Entry 4AG4 (X-ray diffraction, 2.80 A resolution); this record covers chains A and H of the 3 polymer chains in the assembly.

# Chain A
Molecule: Epithelial discoidin domain-containing receptor 1
Organism: Homo sapiens
Notes: EC 2.7.10.1
Reference sequence: Q08345 (DDR1_HUMAN); numbering as in UniProt (aligned over 29-367)
Amino-acid sequence (351 residues; each row starts with the number of its first residue):
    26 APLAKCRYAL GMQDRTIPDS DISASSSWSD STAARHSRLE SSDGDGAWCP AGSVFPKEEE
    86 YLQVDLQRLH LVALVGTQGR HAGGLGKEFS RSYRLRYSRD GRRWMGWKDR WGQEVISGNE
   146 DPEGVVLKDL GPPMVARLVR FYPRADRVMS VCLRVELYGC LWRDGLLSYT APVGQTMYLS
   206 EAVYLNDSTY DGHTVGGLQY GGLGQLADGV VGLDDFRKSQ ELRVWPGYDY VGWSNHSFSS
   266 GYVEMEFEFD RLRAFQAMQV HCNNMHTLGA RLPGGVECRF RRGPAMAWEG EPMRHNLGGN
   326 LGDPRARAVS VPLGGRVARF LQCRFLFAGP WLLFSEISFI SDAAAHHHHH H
Disordered / not traced: 26-29, 371-376
Differences from the reference sequence: expression tag (26-28, 368-376)
Disulfides: Cys-31/Cys-185, Cys-74/Cys-177, Cys-303/Cys-348
Covalent attachments: N-acetylglucosamine (NAG) linked to Asn-211, Asn-260
Metal / ion sites: Ca2+ site 1: Asn-211, Gln-230, Tyr-253, Tyr-255; Ca2+ site 2: Gln-230, Asp-233, Val-235, Ser-360, Glu-361
Curated features (UniProtKB/Swiss-Prot):
  - binding site (Ca(2+)): Asn-211, Gln-230, Asp-233, Val-235, Tyr-253, Tyr-255, Ser-360, Glu-361
  - glycosylation (N-linked (GlcNAc...) asparagine): Asn-211, Asn-260
  - mutagenesis: Arg-105 (R105A: Inhibits collagen-induced phosphorylation), Asn-211 (N211A: Phosphorylates regardless of collagen presence, collagen addition does not alter significantly the levels of constitutive phosphorylation ...), Ser-213 (S213A: Phosphorylates regardless of collagen presence, collagen addition does not alter significantly the levels of constitutive phosphorylation), Asn-260 (N260Q: Phosphorylates in response to collagen, but at lower levels compared to wild-type. No activation in the absence of collagen)
Reported in the primary citation:
  - post-translational modification sites: Asn-211, Asn-260
  - Ca2+ coordination: Asp-233, Glu-361
  - contacts within the chain: Leu-94/Trp-187, Arg-124/Asp-216 (salt bridge), Val-160/Trp-187, Trp-187/Leu-191, Trp-187/Leu-228, Trp-187/Ala-232, Met-318/Arg-341
  - self-association interface (contacts with another copy of this molecule); pairs are residue here / residue on that copy: Leu-99/Leu-247, Leu-152/Leu-247, Tyr-183, Leu-247, Arg-248
  - mutagenesis - R32E, L152E: abolished signaling
  - mutagenesis - L247E/R248E: unchanged signaling
  - mutagenesis - R32E, L152E, L247E/R248E: unchanged expression
  - mutagenesis - R32E: unchanged binding to collagen
  - mutagenesis - M318V/N321A/N325S: abolished binding to mAbs 1F7 and 1F10
  - mutagenesis - R341H/A343G: decreased expression

# Chain H
Molecule: Monoclonal antibody 3E3 heavy chain
Organism: Mus musculus
Notes: antibody fragment or engineered binder
Amino-acid sequence (215 residues; numbered 1 to 212 plus 4 insertion-coded residues; 1 number in that range is skipped by the numbering (no residue carries it; nothing is unmodelled there); the number before each row is that of its first residue; a row labelled like 82A-82C holds insertion residues (82A, then the next letters in order)):
     1 QVQLQESGAE LVRPGASVKL SCKASGYTFS ISWINWVKQR PGQGLEWIGN IY
   52A P
    53 SGGYTNYNQK FKDKATLTVD KSSNTAYIQL
82A-82C SSP
    83 TSEDSAVYYC TRGYGHL
   101 DYWGQGTTLT VSAAKTTPPS VYPLAPGSAA QTNSMVTLGC LVKGYFPEPV TVTWNSGSLS
   161 SGVHTFPAVL QSDLYSLSSS VTVPSSTWPS ETVTCNVAHP ASSTKVDKKI VP
Disordered / not traced: 127-132
Disulfides: Cys-22/Cys-92, Cys-140/Cys-195

# Interface between chain A and chain H
Residue-residue contacts (17):
  Leu-277(A) with Tyr-56(H)
  Ala-279(A) with Trp-33(H), hydrophobic; Tyr-96(H)
  Gln-281(A) with Tyr-96(H)
  Arg-307(A) with Ser-53(H), hydrogen bond (side chain-backbone); Tyr-56(H), hydrogen bond
  Glu-314(A) with Ile-31(H)
  Gly-339(A) with Trp-33(H); Tyr-96(H)
  Gly-340(A) with Trp-33(H), hydrogen bond (backbone-side chain); Tyr-52(H); Tyr-96(H)
  Arg-341(A) with Ile-31(H); Tyr-52(H)
  Val-342(A) with Tyr-52(H), hydrogen bond (backbone-side chain)
  Asp-367(A) with Tyr-96(H), hydrogen bond
  Ala-369(A) with Tyr-56(H), hydrophobic
Other interface residues (no listed pair), chain A (12 interface residues in all): Gly-315
Other interface residues (no listed pair), chain H (7 interface residues in all): Gly-97
The authors on this interface:
  - epitope / paratope residues, chain A: Ala-279(A), Gly-340(A), Arg-341(A), Val-342(A), Asp-367(A)
  - hot spots on chain A (mutagenesis) - A279T/A282T: decreased binding to mAb 3E3
  - epitope / paratope residues, chain H: Ile-31(H), Trp-33(H), Tyr-52(H), Tyr-56(H), Tyr-96(H)

# In short
Chain A and chain H form an interface of 12 and 7 residues respectively, with 5 hydrogen bonds. Among the
polar pairs are Arg-307(A)/Ser-53(H), Arg-307(A)/Tyr-56(H) and Gly-340(A)/Trp-33(H). From the paper: R32E and
L152E of chain A abolish signaling; epitope/paratope residues Ala-279(A), Gly-340(A) and Ile-31(H) among
others; 6 substitutions were tested in all.
Chain A is Epithelial discoidin domain-containing receptor 1 (Homo sapiens) and chain H is Monoclonal antibody
3E3 heavy chain (Mus musculus); the structure, Crystal structure of a DDR1-Fab complex, was determined by
X-ray diffraction.
